7UTA - chains E and F of the 8 polymer chains in the assembly; structure by electron microscopy, 2.40 A resolution.

== Chain E (and F) ==
Molecule: Nitrogenase iron protein gamma chain
From: Azotobacter vinelandii DJ
Notes: EC 1.18.6.1; chain F of this document is another copy of the same molecule, construct and numbering; everything in this record applies to it too
UniProtKB: C1DGZ6 (C1DGZ6_AZOVD); residues 0-289 here correspond to UniProt positions 1-290 (UniProt number = residue number + 1)
Chain sequence (290 residues; row label = number of the first residue in the row; numbering starts at 0):
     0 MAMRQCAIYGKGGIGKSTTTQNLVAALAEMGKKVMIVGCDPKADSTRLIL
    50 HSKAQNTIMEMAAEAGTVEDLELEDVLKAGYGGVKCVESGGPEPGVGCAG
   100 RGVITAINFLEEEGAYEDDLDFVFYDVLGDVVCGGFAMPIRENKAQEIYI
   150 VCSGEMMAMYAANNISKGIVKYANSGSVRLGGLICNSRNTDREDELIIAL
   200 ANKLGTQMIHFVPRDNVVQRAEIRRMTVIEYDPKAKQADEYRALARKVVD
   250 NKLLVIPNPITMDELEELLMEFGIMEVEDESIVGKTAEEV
Unresolved in the structure: 0-1, 272-289 (chain F: 0, 272-289)
Bound ions: Mg2+: Ser-16 (together with ADP); 4Fe-4S cluster Fe: Cys-97, Cys-132 (shared with Cys-97(F), Cys-132(F) of chain F)
Small-molecule neighbours:
  - beryllium (0BE): Gly-12, Lys-15, Asp-39, Lys-41
  - ADP (adenosine-5'-diphosphate), molecule 1: Lys-10, Gly-11, Gly-12, Ile-13, Gly-14, Lys-15, Ser-16, Thr-17, Asp-125, Asn-185, Val-211, Pro-212, Arg-213, Asp-214, Val-217, Gln-218, Glu-221, Gln-236, Tyr-240
  - ADP, molecule 2: Lys-10, Glu-154, Met-155, Met-156, Arg-187
  - 4Fe-4S cluster (SF4): Gly-96, Cys-97, Ala-98, Gly-99, Val-131, Cys-132

== How chain E and chain F interact ==
Contacting residue pairs (87; chain E residue first):
  Lys-10(E) with Gly-12(F)
  Gly-11(E) with Gly-11(F); Gly-12(F)
  Gly-12(E) with Gly-11(F), hydrogen bond (backbone-backbone)
  Pro-40(E) with Val-131(F), hydrophobic
  Lys-41(E) with Lys-10(F); Asp-129(F); Tyr-159(F), hydrogen bond (backbone-side chain)
  Asp-43(E) with Met-156(F); Tyr-159(F)
  Arg-46(E) with Met-155(F); Met-156(F)
  Lys-52(E) with Tyr-159(F), hydrogen bond; Met-261(F)
  Glu-92(E) with Lys-166(F); Lys-170(F), salt bridge
  Pro-93(E) with Val-130(F); Asn-163(F); Gly-167(F)
  Gly-94(E) with Val-130(F), hydrogen bond (backbone-backbone); Cys-132(F); Gly-133(F); Ala-136(F); Tyr-171(F), hydrogen bond (backbone-side chain)
  Val-95(E) with Cys-132(F)
  Gly-96(E) with Cys-132(F); Gly-133(F)
  Cys-97(E) with Val-131(F)
  Ala-98(E) with Val-131(F), hydrogen bond (backbone-backbone)
  Leu-127(E) with Asp-129(F); Val-131(F), hydrophobic
  Gly-128(E) with Asp-129(F)
  Asp-129(E) with Asp-39(F); Lys-41(F), salt bridge; Leu-127(F); Gly-128(F); Asp-129(F), hydrogen bond (side chain-backbone)
  Val-130(E) with Pro-93(F); Gly-94(F), hydrogen bond (backbone-backbone)
  Val-131(E) with Pro-40(F), hydrophobic; Val-95(F); Gly-96(F); Ala-98(F), hydrogen bond (backbone-backbone); Val-131(F), hydrophobic; Phe-135(F), hydrophobic
  Cys-132(E) with Gly-94(F); Val-95(F); Gly-96(F)
  Gly-133(E) with Gly-94(F); Val-95(F); Gly-96(F)
  Phe-135(E) with Val-131(F), hydrophobic
  Ala-136(E) with Gly-94(F)
  Glu-154(E) with Arg-213(F), salt bridge; Gln-218(F)
  Met-155(E) with Arg-46(F)
  Met-156(E) with Asp-43(F); Glu-221(F)
  Tyr-159(E) with Lys-41(F), hydrogen bond (side chain-backbone); Asp-43(F); Lys-52(F)
  Asn-163(E) with Lys-41(F); Pro-93(F)
  Lys-166(E) with Glu-92(F)
  Gly-167(E) with Pro-93(F)
  Tyr-171(E) with Gly-94(F), hydrogen bond (side chain-backbone)
  Arg-187(E) with Gly-12(F); Arg-187(F); Arg-213(F), hydrogen bond (backbone-side chain)
  Asn-188(E) with Asn-215(F)
  Thr-189(E) with Gln-218(F)
  Asp-190(E) with Gln-218(F); Arg-219(F)
  Arg-213(E) with Arg-187(F); Arg-213(F)
  Asn-215(E) with Asp-190(F)
  Gln-218(E) with Asp-190(F)
  Glu-221(E) with Met-155(F); Met-156(F), hydrogen bond (side chain-backbone)
  Ile-222(E) with Leu-268(F), hydrophobic
  Arg-224(E) with Glu-265(F), salt bridge
  Met-261(E) with Lys-52(F)
  Glu-265(E) with Arg-46(F), salt bridge; Ile-222(F); Arg-224(F), salt bridge
  Leu-268(E) with Ile-222(F)
  Met-269(E) with Ile-222(F)
Also at the interface, not in a pair above, chain E (49 interface residues in all): Pro-91, Ile-164, Arg-219
Also at the interface, not in a pair above, chain F (52 interface residues in all): Thr-17, Ala-42, Pro-91, Cys-97, Ala-160, Ile-164, Thr-189, Met-269

== Summary ==
Chain E and chain F form an interface of 49 and 52 residues respectively; the contacts include 13 hydrogen
bonds and 6 salt bridges. Polar pairs include Glu-92(E)/Lys-170(F), Asp-129(E)/Lys-41(F) and
Glu-154(E)/Arg-213(F). Ligands of chain E: 4Fe-4S cluster, ADP and beryllium.
Both chains are Nitrogenase iron protein gamma chain (Azotobacter vinelandii DJ). Entry 7UTA (CryoEM structure
of Azotobacter vinelandii nitrogenase complex (2:1 FeP:MoFeP) inhibited by BeFx during catalytic N2 reduction)
was determined by electron microscopy, deposited together with 7UT6, 7UT7, 7UT8, 7UT9 and 8DPN.
